Entry 5LUL (X-ray diffraction, 1.90 A resolution); this record covers chain A.

# Chain A
Molecule: Cutinase 2
From: Thermobifida cellulosilytica
UniProtKB: E9LVH9 (E9LVH9_9ACTN); residues 1-262 here = UniProt positions 1-262
Amino-acid sequence (265 residues; numbered 1 to 265; the number before each row is that of its first residue):
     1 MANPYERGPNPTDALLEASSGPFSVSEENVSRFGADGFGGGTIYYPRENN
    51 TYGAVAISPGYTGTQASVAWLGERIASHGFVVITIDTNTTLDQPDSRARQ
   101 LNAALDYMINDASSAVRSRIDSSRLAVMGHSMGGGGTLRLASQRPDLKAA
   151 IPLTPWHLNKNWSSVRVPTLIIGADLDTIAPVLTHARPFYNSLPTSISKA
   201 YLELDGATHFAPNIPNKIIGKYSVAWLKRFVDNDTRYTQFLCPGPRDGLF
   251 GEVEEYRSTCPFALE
Disordered / not traced: 1, 264-265
Construct notes: engineered mutation S19 (Arg in E9LVH9), N29 (Arg in E9LVH9), V30 (Ala in E9LVH9); expression tag (263-265)
Disulfides: C242-C260
UniProt features mapped onto this chain:
  - active site: S131 (Nucleophile), D177 (Charge relay system), H209 (Charge relay system)
  - binding site (poly(ethylene terephthalate)): Y61, M132, W156
  - mutagenesis: Q65 (Q65E: Decreases activity on poly(ethylene terephthalate))

# In short
Curated annotation (UniProt) lists 3 active-site residues, 3 poly(ethylene terephthalate)-binding residues and
one mutagenesis site.
Chain A is Cutinase 2 (Thermobifida cellulosilytica); the structure, Structure of a triple variant of cutinase
2 from Thermobifida cellulosilytica, was determined by X-ray diffraction (same publication as 5LUI, 5LUJ and
5LUK).
